PDB entry 8XKV | electron microscopy, 3.30 A resolution | chains A and R of the 17 polymer chains in the assembly

== Chain A ==
Protein: Probable inactive ATP-dependent zinc metalloprotease FTSHI 4, chloroplastic
Organism: Arabidopsis thaliana
UniProtKB: F4KF14 (FTSI4_ARATH); residues 1-855 here = UniProt positions 1-855
Amino-acid sequence (855 residues; each row starts with the number of its first residue):
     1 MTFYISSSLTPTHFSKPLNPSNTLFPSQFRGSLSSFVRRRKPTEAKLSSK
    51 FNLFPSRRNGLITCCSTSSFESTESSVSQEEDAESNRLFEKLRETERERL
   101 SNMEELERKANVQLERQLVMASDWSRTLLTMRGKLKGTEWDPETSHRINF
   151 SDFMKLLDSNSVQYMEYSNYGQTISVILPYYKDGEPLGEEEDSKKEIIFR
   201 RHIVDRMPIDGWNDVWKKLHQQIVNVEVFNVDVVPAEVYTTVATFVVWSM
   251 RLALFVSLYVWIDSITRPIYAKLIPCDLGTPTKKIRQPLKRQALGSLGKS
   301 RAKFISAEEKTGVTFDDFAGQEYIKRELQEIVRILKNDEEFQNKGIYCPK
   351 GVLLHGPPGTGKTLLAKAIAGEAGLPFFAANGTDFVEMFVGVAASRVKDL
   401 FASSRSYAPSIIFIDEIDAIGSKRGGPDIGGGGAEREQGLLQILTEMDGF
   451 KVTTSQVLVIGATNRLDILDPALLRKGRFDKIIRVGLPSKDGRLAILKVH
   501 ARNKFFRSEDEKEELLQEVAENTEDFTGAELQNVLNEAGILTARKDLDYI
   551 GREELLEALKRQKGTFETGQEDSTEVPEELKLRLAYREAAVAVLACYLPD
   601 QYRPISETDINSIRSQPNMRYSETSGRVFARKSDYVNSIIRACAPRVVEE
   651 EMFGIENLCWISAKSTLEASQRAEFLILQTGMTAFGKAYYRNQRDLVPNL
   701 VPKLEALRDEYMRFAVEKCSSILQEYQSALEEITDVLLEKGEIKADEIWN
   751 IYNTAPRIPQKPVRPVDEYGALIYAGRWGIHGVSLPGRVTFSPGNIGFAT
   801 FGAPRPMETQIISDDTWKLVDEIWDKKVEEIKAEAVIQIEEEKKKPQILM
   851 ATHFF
Unresolved in the structure: 1-90, 183-194, 271-293
Swiss-Prot annotation at these positions:
  - binding site (ATP): Gly-356 to Thr-363

== Chain R ==
Protein: Embryo defective 2737
Organism: Arabidopsis thaliana
UniProtKB: F4JYR0 (F4JYR0_ARATH); residues 1-328 here = UniProt positions 1-328
Amino-acid sequence (328 residues; row label = number of the first residue in the row):
     1 MSRGPGRLIQNVTQFADAQFKQFSTRYGQQVIDILDFPIKLVLSPFTLAF
    51 DIAGSAPRGFGIPEFISKISYLSVFAVATLGTYDIALDLGKKVICQRDCK
   101 TCNGWQALRCTMCKGTGSVHYQIKDYNLRSGEKPTADCVADAIVENRAEL
   151 VHLPSSFNHSAPLPSKDCPTCDGTGAMSCTECKNKLQVRISADDIMEPPW
   201 KAYNVLKKMDYPYEHIVHSMKDPSIANFWLITLPQIVGGFDYDEDVKKKI
   251 WWQYEESMRYDQLRDLVAKRNPGWEYLQDALVSIDPVRAREDPVIVKNVP
   301 YYKAKKSLEAESQKKAQKGSRQRKWWFF
Unresolved in the structure: 1-61
Ion coordination: Zn2+ site 1: Cys-99, Cys-102, Cys-179; Zn2+ site 2: Cys-110, Cys-113, Cys-168, Cys-171

== How chain A and chain R interact ==
Residue-residue contacts (52):
  Asn-149(A) / Thr-174(R)
  Phe-150(A) / Arg-109(R)
  Phe-150(A) / Thr-174(R)  hydrogen bond (backbone-backbone)
  Ser-151(A) / Gly-115(R)  hydrogen bond (side chain-backbone)
  Ser-151(A) / Thr-116(R)  hydrogen bond (side chain-backbone)
  Ser-151(A) / Gly-173(R)
  Ser-151(A) / Thr-174(R)  hydrogen bond (backbone-backbone)
  Tyr-170(A) / Trp-105(R)
  Tyr-170(A) / Ala-202(R)
  Gly-171(A) / Trp-105(R)
  Gln-172(A) / Trp-105(R)
  Arg-206(A) / Gln-106(R)  hydrogen bond (side chain-backbone)
  Arg-206(A) / Ala-107(R)
  Arg-206(A) / Ser-178(R)
  Met-207(A) / Trp-105(R)
  Pro-208(A) / Trp-105(R)
  Pro-208(A) / Ala-107(R)
  Pro-208(A) / Leu-108(R)  hydrophobic
  Pro-208(A) / Arg-109(R)
  Pro-208(A) / Ala-176(R)  hydrophobic
  Ile-209(A) / Cys-102(R)
  Ile-209(A) / Asn-103(R)
  Ile-209(A) / Ala-107(R)
  Ile-209(A) / Leu-108(R)  hydrophobic
  Asp-210(A) / Arg-109(R)  salt bridge
  Gly-211(A) / Arg-109(R)
  Asn-213(A) / Met-209(R)  hydrogen bond (side chain-backbone)
  Asn-213(A) / Asp-210(R)
  Asn-213(A) / Pro-212(R)
  Asp-232(A) / Glu-197(R)
  Val-233(A) / Ile-195(R)
  Val-234(A) / Ile-195(R)  hydrophobic
  Glu-237(A) / Lys-92(R)
  Thr-240(A) / Asp-88(R)  hydrogen bond
  Thr-244(A) / Ile-85(R)
  Phe-245(A) / Ile-85(R)  hydrophobic
  Trp-248(A) / Val-77(R)
  Trp-248(A) / Gly-81(R)
  Trp-248(A) / Asp-84(R)  hydrogen bond
  Leu-252(A) / Ala-78(R)  hydrophobic
  Phe-255(A) / Ser-73(R)
  Phe-255(A) / Val-74(R)
  Phe-255(A) / Val-77(R)  hydrophobic
  Val-256(A) / Val-74(R)
  Tyr-259(A) / Ser-67(R)
  Tyr-259(A) / Ser-70(R)
  Tyr-259(A) / Tyr-71(R)  hydrophobic
  Asp-263(A) / Ser-67(R)  hydrogen bond
  Thr-266(A) / Pro-63(R)
  Arg-267(A) / Glu-64(R)  salt bridge
  Tyr-270(A) / Pro-63(R)  hydrophobic
  Tyr-270(A) / Glu-64(R)
Interface residues without a listed pair, chain A (32 interface residues in all): Met-154, Asp-214, Thr-241
Interface residues without a listed pair, chain R (40 interface residues in all): Leu-80, Lys-114, Gly-117, Gly-175, Asp-194, Val-205, Tyr-211

== In short ==
Chain A and chain R form an interface of 32 and 40 residues respectively, with 9 hydrogen bonds and 2 salt
bridges. Among the polar pairs are Asp-210(A)/Arg-109(R), Arg-267(A)/Glu-64(R) and Ser-151(A)/Gly-115(R).
Curated annotation (UniProt) lists 8 ATP-binding residues on chain A.
Here chain A is Probable inactive ATP-dependent zinc metalloprotease FTSHI 4, chloroplastic and chain R is
Embryo defective 2737, both from Arabidopsis thaliana. Entry 8XKV (Cryo-EM structure of the Ycf2-FtsHi motor
complex from Arabidopsis in Apo state) was determined by electron microscopy together with 8Z9Y and 8XKU from
the same study.
